9OI8 - chains C and D of the 4 polymer chains in the assembly; structure by electron microscopy, 2.81 A resolution.

Chain C:
Molecule: F-box protein GID2
Organism: Arabidopsis thaliana
Reference sequence: Q9STX3 (GID2_ARATH); residues 1-151 here = UniProt positions 1-151
Chain sequence (179 residues; numbered -17 to 161; the number before each row is that of its first residue; numbers below 1 keep their minus sign (His-17 is residue -17)):
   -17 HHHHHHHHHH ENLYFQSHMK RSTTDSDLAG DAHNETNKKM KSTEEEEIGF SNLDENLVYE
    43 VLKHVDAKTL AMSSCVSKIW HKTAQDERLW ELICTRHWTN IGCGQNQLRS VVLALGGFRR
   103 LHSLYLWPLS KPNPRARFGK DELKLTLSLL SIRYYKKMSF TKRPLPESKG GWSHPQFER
Disordered / not traced: -17 to 33, 143-161
Construct notes: expression tag (-17 to 0, 152-161); engineered mutation Lys138 (Glu in Q9STX3)

Chain D:
Molecule: SKP1-like protein 1A
Organism: Arabidopsis thaliana
Reference sequence: Q39255 (SKP1A_ARATH); residue numbers follow UniProt; this construct covers 1-160
Chain sequence (187 residues; each row starts with the number of its first residue; numbers below 1 keep their minus sign (His-17 is residue -17)):
   -17 HHHHHHHHHH ENLYFQSHMS AKKIVLKSSD GESFEVEEAV ALESQTIAHM VEDDCVDNGV
    43 PLPNVTSKIL AKVIEYCKRH VEAAASKAEA VEGAATSDDD LKAWDADFMK IDQATLFELI
   103 LAANYLNIKN LLDLTCQTVA DMIKGKTPEE IRTTFNIKND FTPEEEEEVR RENQWAFEGG
   163 YKDDDDK
Disordered / not traced: -17 to 3, 72-78, 161-169
Construct notes: expression tag (-17 to 0, 161-169)

Chain C / chain D interface:
Residue-residue contacts (27):
  Leu35(C) with Phe99(D), hydrophobic
  Glu42(C) with Cys118(D)
  His46(C) with Cys118(D), hydrogen bond
  Val47(C) with Ala122(D), hydrophobic
  Asp48(C) with Lys126(D)
  Lys50(C) with Lys128(D); Ala158(D)
  Thr51(C) with Ile125(D); Gly127(D)
  Ala53(C) with Ala158(D), hydrophobic
  Met54(C) with Lys128(D)
  Ser55(C) with Ile133(D)
  Cys57(C) with Pro130(D), hydrophobic; Arg152(D)
  Val58(C) with Ile133(D), hydrophobic; Asn141(D)
  Ser59(C) with Phe143(D)
  Lys60(C) with Asp142(D); Phe143(D)
  Trp62(C) with Phe137(D), hydrophobic; Ile139(D), hydrophobic
  His63(C) with Phe143(D)
  Arg101(C) with Glu154(D)
  His104(C) with Trp157(D)
  Ser105(C) with Trp157(D), hydrogen bond
  Trp109(C) with Trp157(D), hydrogen bond (side chain-backbone)
  Lys113(C) with Glu160(D), salt bridge
Other interface residues (no listed pair), chain C (25 interface residues in all): Leu39, Val43, Leu44, Trp72
Other interface residues (no listed pair), chain D (25 interface residues in all): Asn106, Gln119, Val121, Arg134, Lys140, Asn155

Summary:
The chain C/chain D interface involves 25 residues from each chain, with 3 hydrogen bonds and 1 salt bridge.
Among the polar pairs are Lys113(C)-Glu160(D), His46(C)-Cys118(D) and Ser105(C)-Trp157(D).
Chain C is F-box protein GID2 and chain D is SKP1-like protein 1A, both from Arabidopsis thaliana; the
structure, Cryo-EM Structure of the Arabidopsis GA3-GID1A-RGA-SLY1-ASK1 Complex (Alternative Conformation),
was determined by electron microscopy (same publication as 9O4J and 9O4K).
